7YP7 - chains B and N of the 5 polymer chains in the assembly; structure by electron microscopy, 3.10 A resolution.

== Chain B ==
Molecule: Guanine nucleotide-binding protein G(I)/G(S)/G(T) subunit beta-1
From: Homo sapiens
UniProt: P62873 (GBB1_HUMAN); residues 2-340 here = UniProt positions 2-340
Chain sequence (358 residues; each row starts with the number of its first residue; numbers below 1 keep their minus sign (Met-17 is residue -17)):
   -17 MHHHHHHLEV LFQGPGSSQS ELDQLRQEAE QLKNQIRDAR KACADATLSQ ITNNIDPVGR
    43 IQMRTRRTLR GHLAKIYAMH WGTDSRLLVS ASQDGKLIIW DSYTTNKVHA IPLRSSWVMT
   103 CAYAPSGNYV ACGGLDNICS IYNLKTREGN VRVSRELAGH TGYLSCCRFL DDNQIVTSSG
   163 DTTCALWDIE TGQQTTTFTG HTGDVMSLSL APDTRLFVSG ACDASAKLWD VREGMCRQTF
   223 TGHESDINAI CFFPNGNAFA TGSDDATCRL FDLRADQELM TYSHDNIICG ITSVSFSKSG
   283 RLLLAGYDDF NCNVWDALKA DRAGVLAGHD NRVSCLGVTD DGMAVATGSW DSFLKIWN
Disordered / not traced: -17 to 0
Sequence notes: initiating methionine (-17); expression tag (-16 to 1)
UniProt features mapped onto this chain:
  - modified residue: Ser2 (N-acetylserine), His266 (Phosphohistidine)
  - natural variant: Leu30 (L30F: In MRD42; uncertain significance), Arg52 (R52G: In MRD42), Gly64 (G64V: In MRD42), Asp76 (D76E: In MRD42; D76G: In MRD42), Gly77 (G77S: In MRD42), Lys78 (K78R: In MRD42), Ile80 (I80N: In MRD42; I80T: In MRD42), His91 (H91R: In MRD42; uncertain significance), Ala92 (A92T: In MRD42), Pro94 (P94S: In MRD42), Leu95 (L95P: In MRD42), Arg96 (R96L: In MRD42), 5 further natural variant entries in UniProt

== Chain N ==
Molecule: Nano-body 35
From: Lama glama
Chain sequence (160 residues; numbered -21 to 138; the number before each row is that of its first residue; numbers below 1 keep their minus sign (Met-21 is residue -21)):
   -21 MKYLLPTAAA GLLLLAAQPA MAQVQLQESG GGLVQPGGSL RLSCAASGFT FSNYKMNWVR
    39 QAPGKGLEWV SDISQSGASI SYTGSVKGRF TISRDNAKNT LYLQMNSLKP EDTAVYYCAR
    99 CPAPFTRDCF DVTSTTYAYR GQGTQVTVSS HHHHHHEPEA
Disordered / not traced: -21 to 0, 129-138
Disulfide bonds: Cys99-Cys107

== Interface between chain B and chain N ==
Pairs across the interface (11):
  Arg8(B) - Gln120(N)
  Cys204(B) - Tyr117(N)  hydrogen bond (backbone-side chain)
  Thr223(B) - Gln1(N)
  Glu226(B) - Gly26(N)
  Glu226(B) - Phe27(N)
  Glu226(B) - Tyr32(N)  hydrogen bond
  Glu226(B) - Arg98(N)  hydrogen bond (backbone-side chain)
  Ser227(B) - Pro100(N)  hydrogen bond (side chain-backbone)
  Ser227(B) - Tyr117(N)
  Asp228(B) - Tyr117(N)  hydrogen bond
  Asp246(B) - Pro102(N)
Interface residues without a listed pair, chain B (14 interface residues in all): Glu12, Thr184, Asp205, Ala206, His225, Asp247, Ile270
Interface residues without a listed pair, chain N (15 interface residues in all): Val2, Gln5, Thr28, Ala101, Phe103, Ala116

== In short ==
The interface between chain B and chain N involves 14 residues on one side and 15 on the other, with 5
hydrogen bonds. Polar contacts include Cys204(B)-Tyr117(N), Glu226(B)-Tyr32(N) and Glu226(B)-Arg98(N).
Here chain B is Guanine nucleotide-binding protein G(I)/G(S)/G(T) subunit beta-1 (Homo sapiens) and chain N is
Nano-body 35 (Lama glama). Entry 7YP7 (apo-ADGRG2 coupled to Gs) was determined by electron microscopy.
